Entry 4HKC (X-ray diffraction, 2.20 A resolution); this record covers chains A and B.

[Chain A]
Molecule: 14-3-3 protein zeta/delta
Source organism: Homo sapiens
UniProt: P63104 (1433Z_HUMAN); numbering as in UniProt (aligned over 1-245)
Chain sequence (250 residues; numbered -4 to 245; the number before each row is that of its first residue; numbers below 1 keep their minus sign (Gly-4 is residue -4)):
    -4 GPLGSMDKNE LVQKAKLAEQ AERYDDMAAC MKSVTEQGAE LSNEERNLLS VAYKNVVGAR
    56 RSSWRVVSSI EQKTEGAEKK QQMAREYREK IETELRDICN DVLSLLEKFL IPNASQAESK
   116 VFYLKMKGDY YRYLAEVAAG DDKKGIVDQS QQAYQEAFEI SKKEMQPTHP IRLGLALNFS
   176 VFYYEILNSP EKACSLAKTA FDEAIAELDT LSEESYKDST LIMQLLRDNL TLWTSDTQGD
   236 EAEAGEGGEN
Unresolved in the structure: -4 to 1, 231-245
Sequence notes: expression tag (-4 to 0)
Reported in the primary citation:
  - conformationally variable residues (side-chain flip): Glu180
  - mutagenesis - S58A, S58E: decreased binding to beta1A
  - mutagenesis - S58A, S58E: decreased binding to beta2 integrin tail

[Chain B]
Molecule: alpha-4 integrin derived phosphorylated peptide
UniProt: P13612 (ITA4_HUMAN); residues 1003-1032 here = UniProt positions 1003-1032
Chain sequence (30 residues; each row starts with the number of its first residue):
  1003 GFFKRQYKSI LQEENRRDSW SYINSKSNDD
Unresolved in the structure: 1003-1005, 1014-1032
Modified / non-standard residues: Ser1011 (phosphoserine; SEP)
Reported in the primary citation:
  - contacts within the chain: Arg1007-Ser1011 (hydrogen bond)
  - post-translational modification sites: Ser1011 (citing earlier work)
  - mutagenesis - S1011D (Kd 60 uM): increased binding to 14-3-3 protein zeta/delta (chain A)

[Interface between chain A and chain B]
Pairs across the interface - 26 pairs, chain A then chain B:
  Lys49(A) - Ser1011(B)
  Lys49(A) - Ile1012(B)
  Arg56(A) - Arg1007(B)
  Arg56(A) - Ser1011(B)
  Arg127(A) - Arg1007(B)
  Arg127(A) - Ser1011(B)
  Tyr128(A) - Ser1011(B)
  Glu131(A) - Arg1007(B)  salt bridge
  Gly169(A) - Ile1012(B)
  Leu172(A) - Lys1010(B)
  Leu172(A) - Ser1011(B)
  Leu172(A) - Ile1012(B)
  Asn173(A) - Ser1011(B)
  Asn173(A) - Ile1012(B)  hydrogen bond (side chain-backbone)
  Val176(A) - Tyr1009(B)  hydrophobic
  Val176(A) - Lys1010(B)
  Tyr179(A) - Tyr1009(B)  hydrophobic
  Glu180(A) - Arg1007(B)  salt bridge
  Glu180(A) - Tyr1009(B)
  Ile217(A) - Ile1012(B)  hydrophobic
  Leu220(A) - Lys1010(B)
  Asn224(A) - Tyr1009(B)
  Asn224(A) - Lys1010(B)  hydrogen bond (side chain-backbone)
  Leu227(A) - Gln1008(B)
  Leu227(A) - Tyr1009(B)
  Trp228(A) - Tyr1009(B)
Also at the interface, not in a pair above, chain A (17 interface residues in all): Lys120
Also at the interface, not in a pair above, chain B (7 interface residues in all): Leu1013
Interface features reported in the paper:
  - residue pairs: Lys49(A)-Ser1011(B), Arg56(A)-Ser1011(B), Arg127(A)-Ser1011(B), Tyr128(A)-Ser1011(B) (hydrogen bond)

[In short]
Chain A and chain B form an interface of 17 and 7 residues respectively; the contacts include 2 hydrogen bonds
and 2 salt bridges. Among the polar pairs are Glu131(A)-Arg1007(B), Glu180(A)-Arg1007(B) and
Asn173(A)-Ile1012(B). The paper describes contacts between Lys49(A) and Ser1011(B), Arg56(A) and Ser1011(B)
and Arg127(A) and Ser1011(B); a hydrogen bond between Tyr128(A) and Ser1011(B). From the paper: S58A and S58E
of chain A reduce binding to beta1A; a modification site at Ser1011(B).
Here chain A is 14-3-3 protein zeta/delta (Homo sapiens) and chain B is alpha-4 integrin derived
phosphorylated peptide. Entry 4HKC (14-3-3-zeta in complex with S1011 phosphorylated integrin alpha-4 peptide)
was determined by X-ray diffraction.
